Entry 6Z9J (X-ray diffraction, 1.50 A resolution); this record covers chains A and B.

Chain A (and B):
Protein: Deoxyribose-phosphate aldolase
From: Escherichia coli
Notes: EC 4.1.2.4; chain B of this document is another copy of the same molecule, construct and numbering; everything in this record applies to it too
Reference sequence: E2QLE1 (E2QLE1_ECOLX); residue numbers follow UniProt; this construct covers 1-250
Chain sequence (250 residues; each row starts with the number of its first residue):
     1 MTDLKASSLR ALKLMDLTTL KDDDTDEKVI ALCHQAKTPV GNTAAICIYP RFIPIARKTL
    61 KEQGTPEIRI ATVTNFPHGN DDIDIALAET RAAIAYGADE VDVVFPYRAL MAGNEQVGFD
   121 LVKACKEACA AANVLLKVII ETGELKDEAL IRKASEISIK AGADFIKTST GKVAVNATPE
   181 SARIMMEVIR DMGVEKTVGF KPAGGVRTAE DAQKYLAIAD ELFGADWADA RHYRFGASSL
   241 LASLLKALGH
Sequence notes: engineered mutation Lys-21 (Asn in E2QLE1)
What the authors report for this chain:
  - conformationally variable residues (loop rearrangement): Leu-20, Gly-171, Gly-204
  - mutagenesis - C47V/G204A, C47V/G204A/S239E: increased catalytic activity
  - mutagenesis - N21K, V206I/S239D: decreased catalytic activity on DRP
  - mutagenesis - N21K: unchanged catalytic activity on DR
  - mutagenesis - N21K: unchanged catalytic activity on acetaldehyde
  - mutagenesis - L17G, G171A, G171S, G204A, V206I/S239D, S239E: increased catalytic activity on acetaldehyde
  - mutagenesis - L17H, G171T, V206I/S239R: increased catalytic activity on formaldehyde

How chain A and chain B interact:
Residue-residue contacts (16; chain A residue first):
  Arg-51(A) with Arg-51(B)
  Pro-54(A) with Ile-85(B), hydrophobic
  Asp-82(A) with Lys-58(B), salt bridge
  Ile-85(A) with Pro-54(B), hydrophobic
  Ala-88(A) with Ala-95(B)
  Glu-89(A) with Tyr-96(B)
  Arg-91(A) with Ala-95(B)
  Ala-92(A) with Ala-92(B); Ala-95(B); Tyr-96(B)
  Ala-95(A) with Ala-88(B); Arg-91(B); Ala-92(B)
  Tyr-96(A) with Glu-89(B); Ala-92(B), hydrophobic; Tyr-96(B)
Interface residues without a listed pair, chain A (14 interface residues in all): Asp-22, Pro-50, Ile-55, Lys-58
Interface residues without a listed pair, chain B (14 interface residues in all): Asp-22, Pro-50, Ile-55, Asp-82

In short:
The chain A/chain B interface involves 14 residues from each chain, with 1 salt bridge. Its one salt-bridged
contact is Asp-82(A)/Lys-58(B). The paper reports that L17G, G171A and G171S of chain A, among others,
increase catalytic activity on acetaldehyde; conformational variability at Leu-20(A), Gly-171(A) and
Gly-204(A); 12 substitutions were tested in all.
Both chains are Deoxyribose-phosphate aldolase (Escherichia coli). Entry 6Z9J (Escherichia coli
D-2-deoxyribose-5-phosphate aldolase - N21K mutant) was determined by X-ray diffraction together with 6Z9H and
6Z9I from the same study.
